6RDA - chains 5 and 7 of the 13 polymer chains in the assembly; structure by electron microscopy, 3.04 A resolution.

[Chain 5]
Molecule: Mitochondrial F1F0 ATP synthase associated 14 kDa protein
From: Polytomella sp. Pringsheim 198.80
UniProt: A0A024FSR7 (A0A024FSR7_9CHLO); residue numbers follow UniProt; this construct covers 1-123
Amino-acid sequence (123 residues; row label = number of the first residue in the row):
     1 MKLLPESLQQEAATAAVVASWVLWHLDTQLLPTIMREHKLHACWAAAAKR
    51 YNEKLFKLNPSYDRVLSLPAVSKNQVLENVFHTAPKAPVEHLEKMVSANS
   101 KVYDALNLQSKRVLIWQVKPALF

[Chain 7]
Molecule: Mitochondrial ATP synthase associated protein ASA7
From: Polytomella sp. Pringsheim 198.80
UniProt: D8V7I2 (D8V7I2_9CHLO); numbering as in UniProt (aligned over 1-190)
Amino-acid sequence (190 residues; each row starts with the number of its first residue):
     1 MSSVRAGVEAGRRDLTTFTFSGLQDAPVAALSGSIKLNVAAKAGKAEVTV
    51 AAGAAKAATQVSAAALRKLSGSKISLAEVARISVLHSSIQNYLLSLSNER
   101 YQLLSQWPDFTTMYGKDFYYRAHPEDLKKFYDAADEYYKLYETVTEFDSL
   151 SALASQVVPNYAARRRSTVHPAIGSTVADGAFTNFLLSKQ
Unresolved in the structure: 1-14

[Interface between chain 5 and chain 7]
Contacting residue pairs - 57 pairs, chain 5 then chain 7:
  V80(5) - Y119(7)
  V80(5) - Y120(7)
  F81(5) - Y120(7)
  H82(5) - Y119(7)
  H82(5) - P124(7)
  H82(5) - L127(7)
  H82(5) - K128(7)
  T83(5) - Y119(7)  hydrogen bond (backbone-side chain)
  T83(5) - K128(7)  hydrogen bond
  T83(5) - Y131(7)
  A84(5) - Y131(7)
  K86(5) - Y114(7)
  K86(5) - Y131(7)
  K86(5) - D135(7)  salt bridge
  E90(5) - Y138(7)
  H91(5) - T111(7)
  H91(5) - Y138(7)  hydrogen bond
  K94(5) - Y138(7)
  K94(5) - E142(7)
  M95(5) - Y137(7)  hydrophobic
  M95(5) - Y138(7)  hydrophobic
  M95(5) - Y141(7)  hydrophobic
  S97(5) - E142(7)  hydrogen bond
  A98(5) - Y141(7)  hydrophobic
  A98(5) - E142(7)
  A98(5) - T145(7)  hydrogen bond (backbone-side chain)
  N99(5) - Y141(7)  hydrogen bond
  K101(5) - E142(7)  hydrogen bond (side chain-backbone)
  K101(5) - T145(7)
  K101(5) - E146(7)  salt bridge
  K101(5) - F147(7)
  V102(5) - T145(7)
  A105(5) - F147(7)  hydrophobic
  L106(5) - F147(7)  hydrophobic
  R112(5) - D148(7)  salt bridge
  L114(5) - L94(7)  hydrophobic
  L114(5) - F147(7)  hydrophobic
  Q117(5) - R81(7)  hydrogen bond
  Q117(5) - S87(7)  hydrogen bond (backbone-side chain)
  Q117(5) - Q90(7)
  V118(5) - S87(7)
  V118(5) - Q90(7)
  V118(5) - N91(7)
  V118(5) - L94(7)  hydrophobic
  K119(5) - N91(7)
  P120(5) - E78(7)
  P120(5) - V79(7)
  P120(5) - A80(7)  hydrophobic
  P120(5) - S87(7)
  A121(5) - E78(7)
  A121(5) - V79(7)
  L122(5) - L76(7)  hydrophobic
  L122(5) - A77(7)
  L122(5) - E78(7)
  F123(5) - L76(7)
  F123(5) - A77(7)  hydrogen bond (backbone-backbone)
  F123(5) - V79(7)  hydrophobic
Interface residues without a listed pair, chain 5 (29 interface residues in all): P85, A87, W116
Interface residues without a listed pair, chain 7 (31 interface residues in all): Y101, F110, A134, S151

[Overview]
The interface between chain 5 and chain 7 involves 29 residues on one side and 31 on the other; the contacts
include 10 hydrogen bonds and 3 salt bridges. Polar pairs include K86(5)-D135(7), K101(5)-E146(7) and
R112(5)-D148(7).
Here chain 5 is Mitochondrial F1F0 ATP synthase associated 14 kDa protein and chain 7 is Mitochondrial ATP
synthase associated protein ASA7, both from Polytomella sp. Pringsheim 198.80. Entry 6RDA (CryoEM structure of
Polytomella F-ATP synthase, Primary rotary state 1, monomer-masked refinement) was determined by electron
microscopy (same publication as 6RD4, 6RD5, 6RD6, 6RD7, 6RD8, 6RD9 and 46 further entries).
